Entry 5L6M (X-ray diffraction, 1.90 A resolution); this record covers chains E and H of the 8 polymer chains in the assembly.

# Chain E (and H)
Molecule: VapB family protein
Organism: Caulobacter crescentus (strain ATCC 19089 / CB15)
Notes: chain H of this document is another copy of the same molecule, construct and numbering; everything in this record applies to it too
UniProtKB: Q9AC34 (Q9AC34_CAUCR); residue numbers follow UniProt; this construct covers 2-72
Chain sequence (78 residues; each row starts with the number of its first residue; numbers below 1 keep their minus sign (Met-5 is residue -5)):
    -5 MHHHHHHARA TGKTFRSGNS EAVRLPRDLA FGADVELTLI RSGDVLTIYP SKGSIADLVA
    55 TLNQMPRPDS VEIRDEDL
Not modelled in the structure: -5 to -2, 65-72 (chain H: -5 to 0, 71-72)
Construct notes: initiating methionine (-5); expression tag (-4 to 1)

# How chain E and chain H interact
Contacting residue pairs (99):
  His0(E) with Arg35(H), hydrogen bond; Ser36(H); Gly37(H), hydrogen bond (backbone-backbone)
  His1(E) with Arg35(H); Gly37(H)
  Ala2(E) with Ile34(H); Arg35(H), hydrogen bond (backbone-backbone)
  Arg3(E) with Leu33(H)
  Ala4(E) with Thr32(H); Leu33(H), hydrogen bond (backbone-backbone)
  Thr5(E) with Glu30(H); Leu31(H); Leu33(H)
  Gly6(E) with Glu30(H); Leu31(H), hydrogen bond (backbone-backbone); Leu33(H)
  Lys7(E) with Asp28(H), salt bridge; Val29(H); Glu30(H)
  Thr8(E) with Gly26(H), hydrogen bond (side chain-backbone); Ala27(H); Val29(H)
  Phe9(E) with Ser11(H)
  Ser11(E) with Phe9(H)
  Ser14(E) with Arg18(H)
  Glu15(E) with Arg18(H); Leu19(H), hydrogen bond (backbone-backbone); Ala24(H); Phe25(H), hydrogen bond (side chain-backbone); Gly26(H), hydrogen bond (side chain-backbone)
  Ala16(E) with Val17(H)
  Val17(E) with Ala16(H); Val17(H), hydrogen bond (backbone-backbone); Leu19(H), hydrophobic; Leu31(H), hydrophobic
  Arg18(E) with Ser11(H), hydrogen bond (side chain-backbone); Gly12(H); Ser14(H); Glu15(H); Leu33(H)
  Leu19(E) with Glu15(H), hydrogen bond (backbone-backbone); Val17(H), hydrophobic; Leu33(H), hydrophobic; Leu40(H), hydrophobic
  Asp22(E) with Arg35(H)
  Leu23(E) with Leu33(H), hydrophobic; Arg35(H), hydrogen bond (backbone-side chain); Leu40(H), hydrophobic
  Ala24(E) with Glu15(H); Arg35(H), hydrogen bond (backbone-side chain)
  Phe25(E) with Glu15(H), hydrogen bond (backbone-side chain); Arg35(H); Asp38(H); Leu40(H), hydrophobic
  Gly26(E) with Thr8(H); Glu15(H), hydrogen bond (backbone-side chain)
  Ala27(E) with Lys7(H); Thr8(H)
  Asp28(E) with Lys7(H)
  Val29(E) with Lys7(H)
  Glu30(E) with Thr5(H); Gly6(H), hydrogen bond (side chain-backbone); Lys7(H)
  Leu31(E) with Thr5(H); Gly6(H), hydrogen bond (backbone-backbone); Thr8(H)
  Thr32(E) with Ala4(H)
  Leu33(E) with Ala2(H); Arg3(H); Ala4(H), hydrogen bond (backbone-backbone); Val17(H), hydrophobic; Leu23(H)
  Ile34(E) with Ala2(H); Arg3(H)
  Arg35(E) with His1(H); Ala2(H), hydrogen bond (backbone-backbone); Asp22(H), hydrogen bond (side chain-backbone); Leu23(H); Ala24(H)
  Asp38(E) with Phe25(H); Ile42(H); Tyr43(H); Pro44(H); Lys46(H), salt bridge
  Val39(E) with Thr41(H); Ile42(H)
  Leu40(E) with Leu19(H), hydrophobic; Phe25(H), hydrophobic; Leu40(H); Thr41(H); Ile42(H), hydrogen bond (backbone-backbone)
  Thr41(E) with Val39(H); Leu40(H)
  Ile42(E) with Asp38(H); Val39(H); Leu40(H), hydrogen bond (backbone-backbone)
  Tyr43(E) with Asp38(H)
  Pro44(E) with Asp38(H)
  Lys46(E) with Asp38(H), salt bridge
Also at the interface, not in a pair above, chain E (42 interface residues in all): Ser36, Gly37, Ser45

# Overview
42 residues of chain E and 41 residues of chain H are in contact, with 23 hydrogen bonds and 3 salt bridges.
Polar pairs include Lys7(E)-Asp28(H), Asp38(E)-Lys46(H) and His0(E)-Arg35(H).
Chain E and chain H are both VapB family protein (Caulobacter crescentus (strain ATCC 19089 / CB15)); the
structure, Structure of Caulobacter crescentus VapBC1 (VapB1deltaC:VapC1 form), was determined by X-ray
diffraction together with 5K8J and 5L6L from the same study.
